PDB entry 8U3P | X-ray diffraction, 1.79 A resolution | chains A and D

[Chain A (and D)]
Name: Catalase-peroxidase
From: Mycobacterium tuberculosis
Notes: chain D of this document is another copy of the same molecule, construct and numbering; everything in this record applies to it too
UniProt: A0A0D5ZBI4 (A0A0D5ZBI4_MYCTX); residues 2-740 here = UniProt positions 2-740
Chain sequence (741 residues; row label = number of the first residue in the row; numbering starts at 0):
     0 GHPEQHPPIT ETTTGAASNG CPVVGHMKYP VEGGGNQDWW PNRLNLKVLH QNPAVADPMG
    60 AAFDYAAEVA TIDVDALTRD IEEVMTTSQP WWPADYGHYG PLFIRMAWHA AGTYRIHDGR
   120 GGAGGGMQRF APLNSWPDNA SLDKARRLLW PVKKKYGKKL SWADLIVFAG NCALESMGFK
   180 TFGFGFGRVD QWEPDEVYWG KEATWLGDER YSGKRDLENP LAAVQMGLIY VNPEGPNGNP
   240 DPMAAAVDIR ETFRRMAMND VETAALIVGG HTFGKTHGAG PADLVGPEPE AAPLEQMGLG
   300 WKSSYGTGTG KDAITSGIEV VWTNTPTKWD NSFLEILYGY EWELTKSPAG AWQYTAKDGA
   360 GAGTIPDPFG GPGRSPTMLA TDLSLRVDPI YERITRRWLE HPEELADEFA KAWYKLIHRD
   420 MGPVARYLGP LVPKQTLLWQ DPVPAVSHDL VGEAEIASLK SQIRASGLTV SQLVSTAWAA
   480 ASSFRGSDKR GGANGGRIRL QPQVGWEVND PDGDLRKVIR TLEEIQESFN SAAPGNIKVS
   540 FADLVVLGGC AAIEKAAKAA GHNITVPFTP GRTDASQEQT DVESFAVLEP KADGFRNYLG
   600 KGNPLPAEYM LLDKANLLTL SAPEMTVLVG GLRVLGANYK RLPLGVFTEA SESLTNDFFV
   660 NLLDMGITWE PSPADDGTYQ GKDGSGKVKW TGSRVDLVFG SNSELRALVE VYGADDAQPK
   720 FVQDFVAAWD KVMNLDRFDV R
Not modelled in the structure: 0-23
Differences from the reference sequence: expression tag (0-1)
Bound ions: heme Fe near His-270 (its only coordinating residue here); Na+: Thr-271, Thr-322, Thr-324, Lys-327
Small-molecule neighbours: heme (HEM): Asp-94, Pro-100, Leu-101, Ile-103, Arg-104, Trp-107, Val-230, Pro-232, Ile-248, Phe-252, Leu-265, Ile-266, Gly-269, His-270, Phe-272, Gly-273, Lys-274, Thr-275, His-276, Thr-314, Ser-315, Ile-317, Trp-321, Leu-378, Thr-380, Phe-408, Trp-412

[Chain A / chain D interface]
Pairs across the interface - 202 pairs, chain A then chain D:
  Gly-24(A) with Ala-202(D)
  His-25(A) with Lys-200(D); Glu-208(D), salt bridge
  Met-26(A) with Tyr-197(D); Gly-199(D); Lys-200(D), hydrogen bond (backbone-backbone); Glu-201(D); Ala-202(D), hydrophobic
  Lys-27(A) with Pro-40(D), hydrogen bond (side chain-backbone); Asn-41(D), hydrogen bond; Tyr-197(D)
  Tyr-28(A) with Tyr-197(D); Pro-219(D); Pro-603(D); Leu-604(D), hydrophobic
  Pro-29(A) with Asn-44(D), hydrogen bond (backbone-side chain); Lys-46(D); Val-47(D); Glu-195(D); Val-196(D); Tyr-197(D)
  Val-30(A) with Arg-42(D); Leu-43(D); Asn-44(D), hydrogen bond (backbone-backbone); Val-47(D); Leu-604(D), hydrophobic; Tyr-608(D); Leu-611(D), hydrophobic
  Glu-31(A) with Gln-36(D), hydrogen bond (backbone-side chain); Pro-40(D); Asn-41(D); Arg-42(D); Leu-604(D); Tyr-608(D)
  Gly-32(A) with Gln-36(D); Asn-44(D)
  Gly-33(A) with Lys-46(D), hydrogen bond (backbone-side chain)
  Asn-35(A) with Ala-130(D), hydrogen bond (side chain-backbone); Pro-131(D); Pro-193(D)
  Gln-36(A) with Glu-31(D), hydrogen bond (side chain-backbone); Gly-32(D)
  Trp-38(A) with Glu-201(D); Ala-202(D); Thr-203(D); Trp-204(D); Met-225(D), hydrophobic
  Trp-39(A) with Ala-130(D), hydrophobic; Pro-131(D), hydrophobic; Ser-134(D); Trp-204(D), hydrophobic; Glu-287(D), hydrogen bond; Glu-289(D); Ala-290(D)
  Pro-40(A) with Lys-27(D), hydrogen bond (backbone-side chain); Glu-31(D)
  Asn-41(A) with Lys-27(D), hydrogen bond; Glu-31(D)
  Arg-42(A) with Val-30(D); Glu-31(D); Ala-130(D); Glu-289(D), salt bridge
  Leu-43(A) with Val-30(D)
  Asn-44(A) with Pro-29(D); Val-30(D), hydrogen bond (backbone-backbone); Gly-32(D)
  Lys-46(A) with Pro-29(D); Gly-33(D), hydrogen bond (side chain-backbone)
  Val-47(A) with Pro-29(D); Val-30(D)
  His-49(A) with Pro-52(D); Val-54(D); Glu-192(D), salt bridge
  Val-54(A) with His-49(D); Ser-620(D); Pro-622(D)
  Ala-55(A) with Pro-622(D)
  Pro-57(A) with Pro-622(D), hydrophobic; Leu-707(D), hydrophobic; Val-710(D), hydrophobic; Tyr-711(D); Lys-719(D), hydrogen bond (backbone-side chain)
  Trp-90(A) with Met-664(D), hydrophobic
  Arg-128(A) with Ser-702(D); Ala-706(D); Glu-709(D), salt bridge
  Phe-129(A) with Ser-702(D); Ala-706(D), hydrophobic
  Ala-130(A) with Asn-35(D), hydrogen bond (backbone-side chain); Trp-39(D), hydrophobic; Arg-42(D)
  Pro-131(A) with Asn-35(D); Trp-39(D), hydrophobic
  Asn-133(A) with Ser-702(D)
  Ser-134(A) with Trp-39(D)
  Arg-146(A) with Met-664(D); Arg-705(D)
  Trp-149(A) with Leu-662(D), hydrophobic; Glu-709(D); Gly-712(D)
  Lys-153(A) with Ala-713(D); Asp-714(D), salt bridge
  Lys-154(A) with Asp-714(D)
  Gly-156(A) with Asp-715(D)
  Lys-157(A) with Asp-715(D), hydrogen bond (backbone-side chain)
  Trp-161(A) with Glu-709(D), hydrogen bond
  Trp-191(A) with Ala-706(D); Val-710(D), hydrophobic
  Glu-192(A) with His-49(D), salt bridge
  Pro-193(A) with Asn-35(D); Glu-703(D)
  Glu-195(A) with Pro-29(D); Gly-34(D); Asn-35(D), hydrogen bond (side chain-backbone)
  Val-196(A) with Pro-29(D)
  Tyr-197(A) with Lys-27(D); Tyr-28(D); Pro-29(D)
  Gly-199(A) with Met-26(D)
  Lys-200(A) with His-25(D); Met-26(D), hydrogen bond (backbone-backbone)
  Glu-201(A) with Met-26(D); Trp-38(D)
  Ala-202(A) with Gly-24(D); Met-26(D), hydrophobic; Trp-38(D)
  Thr-203(A) with Trp-38(D)
  Trp-204(A) with Trp-38(D); Trp-39(D), hydrophobic
  Glu-208(A) with His-25(D), salt bridge
  Pro-219(A) with Tyr-28(D)
  Met-225(A) with Trp-38(D), hydrophobic
  Glu-287(A) with Trp-39(D), hydrogen bond
  Glu-289(A) with Trp-39(D); Arg-42(D), salt bridge; Ser-702(D), hydrogen bond
  Leu-293(A) with Tyr-678(D); Arg-693(D); Ser-700(D)
  Glu-294(A) with Trp-668(D); Pro-670(D); Tyr-678(D)
  Met-296(A) with Trp-668(D); Leu-696(D), hydrophobic; Gly-699(D); Arg-705(D), hydrogen bond (backbone-side chain)
  Gly-297(A) with Gly-699(D); Ser-700(D)
  Pro-603(A) with Tyr-28(D)
  Leu-604(A) with Tyr-28(D), hydrophobic; Val-30(D), hydrophobic; Glu-31(D)
  Tyr-608(A) with Val-30(D); Glu-31(D)
  Leu-611(A) with Val-30(D), hydrophobic
  Ser-620(A) with Val-54(D)
  Pro-622(A) with Val-54(D); Ala-55(D); Asp-56(D); Pro-57(D), hydrophobic
  Leu-662(A) with Trp-149(D), hydrophobic
  Met-664(A) with Trp-90(D), hydrophobic; Arg-146(D), hydrogen bond; Leu-298(D), hydrophobic
  Trp-668(A) with Glu-294(D); Met-296(D)
  Pro-670(A) with Glu-294(D)
  Tyr-678(A) with Leu-293(D); Glu-294(D)
  Arg-693(A) with Leu-293(D)
  Leu-696(A) with Met-296(D)
  Val-697(A) with Leu-293(D), hydrophobic
  Gly-699(A) with Met-296(D); Gly-297(D)
  Ser-700(A) with Leu-293(D); Gly-297(D)
  Ser-702(A) with Arg-128(D); Phe-129(D); Asn-133(D); Glu-289(D), hydrogen bond
  Glu-703(A) with Trp-191(D); Glu-192(D)
  Arg-705(A) with Arg-146(D); Met-296(D), hydrogen bond (side chain-backbone)
  Ala-706(A) with Arg-128(D); Phe-129(D), hydrophobic; Trp-191(D)
  Leu-707(A) with Pro-57(D), hydrophobic
  Glu-709(A) with Arg-128(D), salt bridge; Trp-149(D); Trp-161(D), hydrogen bond
  Val-710(A) with Pro-57(D), hydrophobic; Trp-191(D), hydrophobic
  Tyr-711(A) with Pro-57(D)
  Gly-712(A) with Trp-149(D)
  Ala-713(A) with Trp-149(D); Lys-153(D)
  Asp-714(A) with Lys-153(D), salt bridge; Lys-154(D)
  Asp-715(A) with Gly-156(D); Lys-157(D), hydrogen bond (side chain-backbone)
  Lys-719(A) with Pro-57(D), hydrogen bond (side chain-backbone)
Also at the interface, not in a pair above, chain A (103 interface residues in all): Gly-34, Pro-52, Asp-56, Met-58, Gly-59, Tyr-155, Asn-218, Ala-290, Pro-292, Leu-298, Asp-612, Leu-661, Glu-669, Asp-723
Also at the interface, not in a pair above, chain D (105 interface residues in all): Leu-48, Met-58, Gly-59, Lys-152, Tyr-155, Asn-218, Pro-292, Asp-612, Leu-661, Glu-669, Val-697, Asp-723

[Overview]
103 residues of chain A and 105 residues of chain D are in contact, with 29 hydrogen bonds and 10 salt
bridges. Polar contacts include His-25(A)/Glu-208(D), Arg-42(A)/Glu-289(D) and His-49(A)/Glu-192(D). Bound to
chain A: heme. The Na+ site is built by Thr-271(A), Thr-322(A), Thr-324(A) and Lys-327(A).
Chain A and chain D are both Catalase-peroxidase (Mycobacterium tuberculosis); the structure, 1.79 Angstrom
resolution crystal structure of KatG from Mycobacterium tuberculosis with an MYW cofactor after heat ..., was
determined by X-ray diffraction, deposited together with 8W1W, 8W1X and 8W1Y.
